1D09 - chains A and B of the 4 polymer chains in the assembly; structure by X-ray diffraction, 2.10 A resolution.

Chain A:
Name: Aspartate carbamoyltransferase catalytic chain
Organism: Escherichia coli
Notes: EC 2.1.3.2
Reference sequence: P0A786 (PYRB_ECOLI); residues 1-310 here correspond to UniProt positions 2-311 (UniProt number = residue number + 1)
Amino-acid sequence (310 residues; each row starts with the number of its first residue):
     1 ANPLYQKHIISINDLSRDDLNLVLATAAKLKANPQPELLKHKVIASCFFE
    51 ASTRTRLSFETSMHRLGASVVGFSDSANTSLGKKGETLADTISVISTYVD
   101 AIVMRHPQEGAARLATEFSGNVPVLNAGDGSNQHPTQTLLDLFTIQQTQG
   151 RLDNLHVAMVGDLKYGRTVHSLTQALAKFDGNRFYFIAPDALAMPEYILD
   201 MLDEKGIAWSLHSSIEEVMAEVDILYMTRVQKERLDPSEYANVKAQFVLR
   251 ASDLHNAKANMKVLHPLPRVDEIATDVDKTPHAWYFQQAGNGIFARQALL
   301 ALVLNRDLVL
Differences from the reference sequence: conflict Q108 (Glu197 in P0A786), Q147 (Glu148 in P0A786), Q149 (Glu150 in P0A786)
Swiss-Prot annotation at these positions:
  - binding site (carbamoyl phosphate): R54, T55, R105, H134, Q137, L267, P268
  - binding site (L-aspartate): K84, R167, R229
Ligand contacts: N-(phosphonacetyl)-L-aspartic acid (PAL): A51, S52, T53, R54, T55, R56, S80, K84, R105, H134, Q137, R167, T168, R229, Q231, P266, L267, P268

Chain B:
Name: Aspartate carbamoyltransferase regulatory chain
Organism: Escherichia coli
Reference sequence: P0A7F3 (PYRI_ECOLI); residues 1-153 here = UniProt positions 1-153
Amino-acid sequence (153 residues; row label = number of the first residue in the row):
     1 MTHDNKLQVEAIKRGTVIDHIPAQIGFKLLSLFKLTETDQRITIGLNLPS
    51 GEMGRKDLIKIENTFLSEDQVDQLALYAPQATVNRIDNYEVVGKSRPSLP
   101 ERIDNVLVCPNSNCISHAEPVSSSFAVRKRANDIALKCKYCEKEFSHNVV
   151 LAN
Swiss-Prot annotation at these positions:
  - binding site (Zn(2+)): C109, C114, C138, C141
Ion coordination: Zn2+: C109, C114, C138, C141

How chain A and chain B interact:
Contacting residue pairs - 39 pairs, chain A then chain B:
  S11(A) with E142(B), hydrogen bond
  T87(A) with E119(B)
  L88(A) with I115(B), hydrophobic; E119(B), hydrogen bond (backbone-side chain)
  A89(A) with E119(B), hydrogen bond (backbone-side chain)
  P107(A) with N113(B), hydrogen bond (backbone-side chain)
  Q108(A) with N113(B); C114(B); I115(B)
  E109(A) with N111(B), hydrogen bond; N113(B), hydrogen bond; I115(B), hydrogen bond (backbone-backbone); C141(B)
  G110(A) with I115(B); Y140(B)
  A111(A) with I115(B), hydrophobic
  R113(A) with K139(B); Y140(B); E142(B), salt bridge
  L114(A) with I115(B), hydrophobic; E119(B); V121(B), hydrophobic; Y140(B)
  E117(A) with V121(B); K139(B), salt bridge; Y140(B), hydrogen bond
  F118(A) with V121(B), hydrophobic
  S131(A) with K143(B)
  N132(A) with Y140(B); C141(B), hydrogen bond (side chain-backbone); E142(B), hydrogen bond
  Q133(A) with E142(B)
  E196(A) with R130(B), salt bridge
  Y197(A) with K143(B), hydrogen bond; E144(B)
  D200(A) with R128(B), salt bridge; R130(B), salt bridge; E144(B)
  E204(A) with R128(B), salt bridge
Other interface residues (no listed pair), chain A (22 interface residues in all): N13, H106
Other interface residues (no listed pair), chain B (16 interface residues in all): A118, P120

In short:
The interface between chain A and chain B involves 22 residues on one side and 16 on the other; the contacts
include 11 hydrogen bonds and 6 salt bridges. Among the polar pairs are R113(A)-E142(B), E117(A)-K139(B) and
E196(A)-R130(B). Ligands of chain A: N-(phosphonacetyl)-L-aspartic acid.
Here chain A is Aspartate carbamoyltransferase catalytic chain and chain B is Aspartate carbamoyltransferase
regulatory chain, both from Escherichia coli. Entry 1D09 (Aspartate transcarbamoylase complexed with
N-phosphonacetyl-L-aspartate (pala)) was determined by X-ray diffraction.
